PDB entry 6YW6 | electron microscopy, 4.20 A resolution (low resolution: residue-level contacts below are approximate; hydrogen-bond / salt-bridge calls are withheld) | chains B and G of the 7 polymer chains in the assembly

== Chain B ==
Molecule: Actin-related protein 2
From: Homo sapiens
Reference sequence: P61160 (ARP2_HUMAN); residues 1-394 here = UniProt positions 1-394
Sequence (394 residues; row label = number of the first residue in the row):
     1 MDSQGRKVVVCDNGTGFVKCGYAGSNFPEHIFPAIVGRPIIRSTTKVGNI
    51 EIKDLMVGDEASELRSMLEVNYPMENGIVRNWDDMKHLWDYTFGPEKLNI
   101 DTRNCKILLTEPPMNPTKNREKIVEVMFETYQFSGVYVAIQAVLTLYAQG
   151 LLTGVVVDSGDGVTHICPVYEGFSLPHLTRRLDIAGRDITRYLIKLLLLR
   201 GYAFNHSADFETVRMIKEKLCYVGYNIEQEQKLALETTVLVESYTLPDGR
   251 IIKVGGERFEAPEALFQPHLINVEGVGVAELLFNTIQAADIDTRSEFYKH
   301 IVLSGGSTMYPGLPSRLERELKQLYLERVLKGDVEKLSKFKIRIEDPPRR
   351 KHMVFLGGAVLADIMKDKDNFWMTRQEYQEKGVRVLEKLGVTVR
Disordered / not traced: 1-8, 36-82, 96-139, 377-394
Sequence notes: conflict Ile35 (Leu in P61160)
Small-molecule neighbours: ATP (adenosine-5'-triphosphate): Thr15, Gly16, Phe17, Ser159, Gly160, Asp161, Gly162, Lys217, Glu218, Gly305, Gly306, Ser307, Met309, Tyr310, Lys351
Curated features (UniProtKB/Swiss-Prot):
  - binding site (ATP): Gly160 to Gly162, Arg214 to Glu218, Gly305 to Tyr310
  - modified residue: Met1 (N-acetylmethionine), Lys299 (N6-acetyllysine), Lys322 (N6-acetyllysine)

== Chain G ==
Molecule: Actin-related protein 2/3 complex subunit 5-like protein
From: Homo sapiens
Reference sequence: Q9BPX5 (ARP5L_HUMAN); the construct has insertions or renumbered stretches relative to UniProt, so the offset changes along the chain: 2-23 = UniProt 1-22; 75-151 = UniProt 77-153
Sequence (153 residues; each row starts with the number of its first residue; note: 51 numbers in that range are skipped by the numbering (no residue carries them; nothing is unmodelled there); a row labelled like 23A-23Z holds insertion residues (23A, then the next letters in order)):
     2 MARNTLSSRFRRVDIDEFDENK
23A-23Z FVDEQEEAAAAAAEPGPDPSEVDGLL
24A-24Z RQGDMLRAFHAALRNSPVNTKNQAVK
25A-25B ER
    75 AQGVVLKVLTNFKSSEIEQAVQSLDRNGVDLLMKYIYKGFEKPTENSSAV
   125 LLQWHEKALAVGGLGSIIRVLTARKTV
Disordered / not traced: 2-11, 23A-23Z, 24A-24Z, 25A-25B
Curated features (UniProtKB/Swiss-Prot):
  - modified residue: Ser24P (Phosphoserine)

== How chain B and chain G interact ==
Pairs across the interface (13):
  Tyr225(B) - Asp17(G)
  Glu263(B) - Arg12(G)
  Phe266(B) - Arg12(G)
  Gln267(B) - Arg12(G)
  Arg319(B) - Val14(G)
  Arg319(B) - Asp15(G)
  Arg319(B) - Ile16(G)
  Arg319(B) - Asp17(G)
  Lys322(B) - Ile16(G)
  Gln323(B) - Arg12(G)
  Gln323(B) - Arg13(G)
  Gln323(B) - Val14(G)
  Gln323(B) - Ile16(G)
Interface residues without a listed pair, chain B (8 interface residues in all): Ser338
Interface residues without a listed pair, chain G (7 interface residues in all): Glu21

== In short ==
8 residues of chain B and 7 residues of chain G are in contact. Chain B binds ATP. Curated annotation
(UniProt) lists 14 ATP-binding residues on chain B.
Here chain B is Actin-related protein 2 and chain G is Actin-related protein 2/3 complex subunit 5-like
protein, both from Homo sapiens. Entry 6YW6 (Cryo-EM structure of the ARP2/3 1B5CL isoform complex) was
determined by electron microscopy.
